Entry 6TG9 (electron microscopy, 3.24 A resolution); this record covers chains E and C of the 8 polymer chains in the assembly.

Chain E:
Protein: Formate dehydrogenase subunit alpha
Organism: Rhodobacter capsulatus
UniProtKB: A0A0E2PAE3 (A0A0E2PAE3_RHOCA); numbering as in UniProt (aligned over 1-958)
Amino-acid sequence (958 residues; each row starts with the number of its first residue):
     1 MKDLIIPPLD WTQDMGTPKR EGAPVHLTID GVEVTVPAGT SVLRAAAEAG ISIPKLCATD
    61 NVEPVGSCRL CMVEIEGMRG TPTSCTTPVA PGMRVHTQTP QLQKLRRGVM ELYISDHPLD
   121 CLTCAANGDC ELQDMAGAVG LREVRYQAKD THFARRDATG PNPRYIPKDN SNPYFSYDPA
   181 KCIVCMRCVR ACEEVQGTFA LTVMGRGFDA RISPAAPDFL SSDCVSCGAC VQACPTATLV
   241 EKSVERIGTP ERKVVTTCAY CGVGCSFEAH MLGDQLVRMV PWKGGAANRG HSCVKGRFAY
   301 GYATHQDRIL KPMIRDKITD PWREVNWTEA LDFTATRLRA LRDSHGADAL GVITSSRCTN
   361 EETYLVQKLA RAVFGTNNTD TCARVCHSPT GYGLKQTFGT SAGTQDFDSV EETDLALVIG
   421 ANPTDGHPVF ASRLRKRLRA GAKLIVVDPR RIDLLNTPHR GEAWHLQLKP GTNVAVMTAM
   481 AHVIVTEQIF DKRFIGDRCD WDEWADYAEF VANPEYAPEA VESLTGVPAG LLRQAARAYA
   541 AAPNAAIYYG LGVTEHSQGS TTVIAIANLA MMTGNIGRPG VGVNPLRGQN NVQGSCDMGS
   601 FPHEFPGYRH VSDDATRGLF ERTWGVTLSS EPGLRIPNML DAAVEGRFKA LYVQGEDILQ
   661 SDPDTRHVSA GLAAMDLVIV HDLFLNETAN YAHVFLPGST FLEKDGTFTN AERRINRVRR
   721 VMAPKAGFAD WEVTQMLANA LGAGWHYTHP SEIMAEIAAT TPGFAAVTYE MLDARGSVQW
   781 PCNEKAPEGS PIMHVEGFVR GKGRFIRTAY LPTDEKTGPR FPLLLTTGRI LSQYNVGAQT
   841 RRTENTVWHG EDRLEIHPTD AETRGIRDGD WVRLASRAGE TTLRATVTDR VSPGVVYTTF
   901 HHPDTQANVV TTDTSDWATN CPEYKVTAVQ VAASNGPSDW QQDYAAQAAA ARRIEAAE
Disordered / not traced: 1-6, 956-958
Ion coordination: 2Fe-2S cluster Fe: C57, C68, C71, C85; 4Fe-4S cluster Fe site 1: H117, C121, C124, C130; 4Fe-4S cluster Fe site 2: C182, C185, C188, C234; 4Fe-4S cluster Fe site 3: C192, C224, C227, C230; 4Fe-4S cluster Fe site 4: C258, C261, C265, C293; molybdenum(VI) ion: C386 (together with hydrosulfuric acid, molybdopterin guanosine dinucleotide)
Ligand contacts:
  - 2Fe-2S cluster (FES): K55, C57, A58, V65, G66, S67, C68, R69, C71, T83, C85
  - hydrosulfuric acid (H2S): C386, G588, Q589, V592
  - molybdopterin guanosine dinucleotide (MGD; 2-amino-5,6-dimercapto-7-methyl-3,7,8a,9-tetrahydro-8-oxa-1,3,9,10-tetraaza-anthracen-4-one guanosine dinucleotide), molecule 1: C261, K295, C386, I419, G420, A421, N422, D425, G426, H427, V447, D448, P449, R450, I452, L468, P470, G471, N473, G550, L551, G552, H556, L586, R587, G588, Q589, T826, T827, G828, R829, I830, L831, S832, Q833, Y834, N835, Y897, H901, K925
  - molybdopterin guanosine dinucleotide (MGD), molecule 2: R357, C358, C382, V385, C386, L551, E555, Q589, G655, E656, D657, S661, H681, D682, L683, F684, N686, G698, S699, T700, F701, K704, D730, T827, G828, R829, Y834, N835, V836, A838, Q839, F900, N908, T911, Y924, K925
  - 4Fe-4S cluster (SF4), molecule 1: H117, P118, D120, C121, C124, A126, N127, C130, L132, Q133, K181, T236, A237
  - 4Fe-4S cluster (SF4), molecule 2: F175, C192, T198, L201, F219, C224, V225, S226, C227, G228, A229, C230
  - 4Fe-4S cluster (SF4), molecule 3: Y177, C182, I183, V184, C185, M186, R187, C188, I212, C234, P235, T236, T238, L239
  - 4Fe-4S cluster (SF4), molecule 4: C258, Y260, C261, V263, G264, C265, F267, S292, C293, K295, G296, P428, V429
From the paper describing this entry:
  - catalytic residues: H387, R587 (citing earlier work)

Chain C:
Protein: Formate dehydrogenase subunit gamma
Organism: Rhodobacter capsulatus
Notes: EC 1.2.1.2
UniProtKB: A0A0E2PAI9 (A0A0E2PAI9_RHOCA); numbering as in UniProt (aligned over 1-150)
Amino-acid sequence (150 residues; row label = number of the first residue in the row):
     1 MTDTARLRAI LAAHRGREGA LLPILHDVQA AFGFIPEDAY APIAADLGLT RAEVAGVVGF
    61 YHDFRKAPAG RHVIKLCRAE ACQAMGMDAV QARLESALGL RLGDSSEAVT LEAVYCLGLC
   121 ACAPAAMVDD RLVGRLDAAA VAGIVAELGA
Disordered / not traced: 1, 150
Ion coordination: 2Fe-2S cluster Fe: C77, C116, C120
Ligand contacts: 2Fe-2S cluster (FES): C77, A79, A81, C82, C116, L117, G118, L119, C120, A123, A125

Chain E / chain C interface:
Residue-residue contacts (17):
  F199(E) - T50(C)
  F199(E) - A52(C)
  F199(E) - E53(C)
  A200(E) - A52(C)
  L201(E) - E53(C)
  T202(E) - A52(C)  hydrogen bond (side chain-backbone)
  T202(E) - G56(C)
  M204(E) - A55(C)
  M204(E) - G56(C)
  R206(E) - F60(C)  hydrogen bond (side chain-backbone)
  R206(E) - H62(C)
  A215(E) - R51(C)  hydrogen bond (backbone-side chain)
  D223(E) - T50(C)
  P458(E) - G48(C)
  P458(E) - T50(C)
  H459(E) - G48(C)  hydrogen bond (backbone-backbone)
  H459(E) - L49(C)
Also at the interface, not in a pair above, chain E (13 interface residues in all): E193, V203, G205
Also at the interface, not in a pair above, chain C (11 interface residues in all): G59

Summary:
13 residues of chain E and 11 residues of chain C are in contact, with 4 hydrogen bonds. Among the polar pairs
are T202(E)-A52(C), R206(E)-F60(C) and A215(E)-R51(C). Chain E binds molybdopterin guanosine dinucleotide,
2Fe-2S cluster, 4 copies of 4Fe-4S cluster and hydrosulfuric acid. Chain C binds 2Fe-2S cluster. The paper
reports catalytic residues H387(E) and R587(E).
Here chain E is Formate dehydrogenase subunit alpha and chain C is Formate dehydrogenase subunit gamma, both
from Rhodobacter capsulatus. Entry 6TG9 (Cryo-EM Structure of NADH reduced form of NAD+-dependent Formate
Dehydrogenase from Rhodobacter capsulatus) was determined by electron microscopy together with 6TGA from the
same study.
